8D5K - chains A and C of the 3 polymer chains in the assembly; structure by X-ray diffraction, 2.07 A resolution.

[Chain A]
Molecule: H-2 class I histocompatibility antigen, K-D alpha chain
Source organism: Mus musculus
Reference sequence: P01902 (HA1D_MOUSE); residues 1-274 here correspond to UniProt positions 22-295 (UniProt number = residue number + 21)
Sequence (275 residues; each row starts with the number of its first residue):
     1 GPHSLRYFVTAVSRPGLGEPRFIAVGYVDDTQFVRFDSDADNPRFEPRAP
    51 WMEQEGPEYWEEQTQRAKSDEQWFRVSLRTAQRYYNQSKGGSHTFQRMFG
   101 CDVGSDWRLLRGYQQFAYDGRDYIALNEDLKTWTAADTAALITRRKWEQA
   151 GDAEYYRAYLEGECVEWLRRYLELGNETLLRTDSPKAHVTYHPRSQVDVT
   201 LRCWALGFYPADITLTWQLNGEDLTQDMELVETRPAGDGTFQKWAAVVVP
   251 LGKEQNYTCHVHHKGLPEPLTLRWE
Unresolved in the structure: 225, 275
Disulfides: C101-C164, C203-C259
Sequence notes: expression tag (275)
Swiss-Prot annotation at these positions:
  - glycosylation (N-linked (GlcNAc...) asparagine): N86, N176, N256

[Chain C]
Molecule: Pre-mRNA-processing factor 19
Notes: EC 2.3.2.27
Reference sequence: Q99KP6 (PRP19_MOUSE); residues 1-9 here correspond to UniProt positions 206-214 (UniProt number = residue number + 205)
Sequence (9 residues; row label = number of the first residue in the row):
     1 KYRQVASHV

[How chain A and chain C interact]
Residue-residue contacts (48):
  L5(A) - K1(C)
  Y7(A) - K1(C)  hydrogen bond (side chain-backbone)
  Y7(A) - Y2(C)
  V9(A) - Y2(C)
  F22(A) - Y2(C)
  A24(A) - Y2(C)  hydrophobic
  F45(A) - Y2(C)  hydrophobic
  Y59(A) - K1(C)
  E62(A) - K1(C)  salt bridge
  Q63(A) - K1(C)
  Q63(A) - Y2(C)  hydrogen bond (side chain-backbone)
  R66(A) - Y2(C)  hydrogen bond (side chain-backbone)
  R66(A) - R3(C)
  R66(A) - Q4(C)
  S69(A) - Q4(C)
  D70(A) - Y2(C)  hydrogen bond
  D70(A) - Q4(C)
  D70(A) - V5(C)  hydrogen bond (side chain-backbone)
  W73(A) - V5(C)
  W73(A) - S7(C)  hydrogen bond (side chain-backbone)
  W73(A) - H8(C)
  W73(A) - V9(C)  hydrophobic
  V76(A) - H8(C)
  S77(A) - V9(C)
  T80(A) - V9(C)
  Y84(A) - V9(C)  hydrogen bond (side chain-backbone)
  R97(A) - Y2(C)
  R97(A) - R3(C)  hydrogen bond (side chain-backbone)
  R97(A) - Q4(C)
  R97(A) - V5(C)
  F99(A) - Y2(C)  hydrophobic
  F99(A) - R3(C)
  F116(A) - V5(C)  hydrophobic
  T143(A) - V9(C)  hydrogen bond (side chain-backbone)
  K146(A) - H8(C)
  K146(A) - V9(C)  hydrogen bond (side chain-backbone)
  W147(A) - S7(C)  hydrogen bond
  W147(A) - H8(C)  hydrogen bond (side chain-backbone)
  D152(A) - A6(C)
  D152(A) - S7(C)  hydrogen bond
  Y156(A) - V5(C)
  Y156(A) - A6(C)  hydrogen bond (side chain-backbone)
  Y159(A) - K1(C)  hydrogen bond (side chain-backbone)
  Y159(A) - R3(C)
  E163(A) - K1(C)
  E163(A) - R3(C)  salt bridge
  W167(A) - K1(C)
  Y171(A) - K1(C)  hydrogen bond (side chain-backbone)
Also at the interface, not in a pair above, chain A (34 interface residues in all): A67, F95, Y123, A150, Y155

[Overview]
The interface between chain A and chain C involves 34 residues on one side and 9 on the other; the contacts
include 16 hydrogen bonds and 2 salt bridges. Polar contacts include E62(A)-K1(C), E163(A)-R3(C) and
Y7(A)-K1(C).
Chain A is H-2 class I histocompatibility antigen, K-D alpha chain (Mus musculus) and chain C is
Pre-mRNA-processing factor 19; the structure, The complex of Pre-mRNA-Processing Factor 19 (Prpf19) peptide
KYLQVASHV Presented by H2-Kd, was determined by X-ray diffraction (same publication as 8D5E and 8D5F).
